Entry 6P1K (electron microscopy, 4.05 A resolution (low resolution: residue-level contacts below are approximate; hydrogen-bond / salt-bridge calls are withheld)); this record covers chains H and J of the 6 polymer chains in the assembly.

# Chain H
Name: DNA-directed RNA polymerase subunit alpha
Organism: Escherichia coli
Notes: EC 2.7.7.6
Reference sequence: P0A7Z4 (RPOA_ECOLI); residue numbers follow UniProt; this construct covers 1-329
Amino-acid sequence (329 residues; each row starts with the number of its first residue):
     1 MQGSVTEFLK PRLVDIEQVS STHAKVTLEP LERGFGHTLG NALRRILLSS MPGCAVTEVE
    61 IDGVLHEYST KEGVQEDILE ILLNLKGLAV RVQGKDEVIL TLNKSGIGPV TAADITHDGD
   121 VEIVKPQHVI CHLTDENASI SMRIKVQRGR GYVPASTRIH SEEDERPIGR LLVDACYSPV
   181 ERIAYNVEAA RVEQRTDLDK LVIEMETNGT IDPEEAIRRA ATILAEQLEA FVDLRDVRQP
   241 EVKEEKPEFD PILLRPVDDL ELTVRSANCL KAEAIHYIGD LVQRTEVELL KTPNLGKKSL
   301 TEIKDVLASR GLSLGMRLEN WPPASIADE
Disordered / not traced: 1-5, 159-170, 235-329
UniProt features mapped onto this chain:
  - region: E162 to E165 (Required for interaction with Crp at class II promoters)
  - modified residue: R265 (ADP-ribosylarginine), K297 (N6-acetyllysine), K298 (N6-acetyllysine)
  - mutagenesis: R45 (R45C: In rpoA112; temperature-sensitive, blocks RNA polymerase assembly), E162 to E165 (5-fold decrease in CRP-class II promoter-dependent transcription), E165 (E165K: 5-fold decrease in CRP-class II promoter-dependent transcription), R191 (R191C: In rpoA101; temperature-sensitive)

# Chain J
Name: DNA-directed RNA polymerase subunit beta'
Organism: Escherichia coli
Notes: EC 2.7.7.6
Reference sequence: P0A8T7 (RPOC_ECOLI); numbering as in UniProt (aligned over 2-1407)
Amino-acid sequence (1430 residues; numbered 1 to 1430; the number before each row is that of its first residue):
     1 VKDLLKFLKA QTKTEEFDAI KIALASPDMI RSWSFGEVKK PETINYRTFK PERDGLFCAR
    61 IFGPVKDYEC LCGKYKRLKH RGVICEKCGV EVTQTKVRRE RMGHIELASP TAHIWFLKSL
   121 PSRIGLLLDM PLRDIERVLY FESYVVIEGG MTNLERQQIL TEEQYLDALE EFGDEFDAKM
   181 GAEAIQALLK SMDLEQECEQ LREELNETNS ETKRKKLTKR IKLLEAFVQS GNKPEWMILT
   241 VLPVLPPDLR PLVPLDGGRF ATSDLNDLYR RVINRNNRLK RLLDLAAPDI IVRNEKRMLQ
   301 EAVDALLDNG RRGRAITGSN KRPLKSLADM IKGKQGRFRQ NLLGKRVDYS GRSVITVGPY
   361 LRLHQCGLPK KMALELFKPF IYGKLELRGL ATTIKAAKKM VEREEAVVWD ILDEVIREHP
   421 VLLNRAPTLH RLGIQAFEPV LIEGKAIQLH PLVCAAYNAD FDGDQMAVHV PLTLEAQLEA
   481 RALMMSTNNI LSPANGEPII VPSQDVVLGL YYMTRDCVNA KGEGMVLTGP KEAERLYRSG
   541 LASLHARVKV RITEYEKDAN GELVAKTSLK DTTVGRAILW MIVPKGLPYS IVNQALGKKA
   601 ISKMLNTCYR ILGLKPTVIF ADQIMYTGFA YAARSGASVG IDDMVIPEKK HEIISEAEAE
   661 VAEIQEQFQS GLVTAGERYN KVIDIWAAAN DRVSKAMMDN LQTETVINRD GQEEKQVSFN
   721 SIYMMADSGA RGSAAQIRQL AGMRGLMAKP DGSIIETPIT ANFREGLNVL QYFISTHGAR
   781 KGLADTALKT ANSGYLTRRL VDVAQDLVVT EDDCGTHEGI MMTPVIEGGD VKEPLRDRVL
   841 GRVTAEDVLK PGTADILVPR NTLLHEQWCD LLEENSVDAV KVRSVVSCDT DFGVCAHCYG
   901 RDLARGHIIN KGEAIGVIAA QSIGEPGTQL TMRTFHIGGA ASRAAAESSI QVKNKGSIKL
   961 SNVKSVVNSS GKLVITSRNT ELKLIDEFGR TKESYKVPYG AVLAKGDGEQ VAGGETVANW
  1021 DPHTMPVITE VSGFVRFTDM IDGQTITRQT DELTGLSSLV VLDSAERTAG GKDLRPALKI
  1081 VDAQGNDVLI PGTDMPAQYF LPGKAIVQLE DGVQISSGDT LARIPQESGG TKDITGGLPR
  1141 VADLFEARRP KEPAILAEIS GIVSFGKETK GKRRLVITPV DGSDPYEEMI PKWRQLNVFE
  1201 GERVERGDVI SDGPEAPHDI LRLRGVHAVT RYIVNEVQDV YRLQGVKIND KHIEVIVRQM
  1261 LRKATIVNAG SSDFLEGEQV EYSRVKIANR ELEANGKVGA TYSRDLLGIT KASLATESFI
  1321 SAASFQETTR VLTEAAVAGK RDELRGLKEN VIVGRLIPAG TGYAYHQDRM RRRAAGEAPA
  1381 APQVTAEDAS ASLAELLNAG LGGSDNELEL EVLFQGPSSG HHHHHHHHHH
Disordered / not traced: 1-15, 334-342, 932-947, 1127-1136, 1376-1430
Construct notes: expression tag (1, 1408-1430)
UniProt features mapped onto this chain:
  - binding site (Zn(2+)): C70, C72, C85, C88, C814, C888, C895, C898
  - binding site (Mg(2+)): D460, D462, D464
  - modified residue: K983 (N6-acetyllysine)
  - mutagenesis: Q504 (Q504P: Resistant to antibiotics salinamide A and B), N690 (N690D: Resistant to antibiotics salinamide A and B), M697 (M697V: Resistant to antibiotics salinamide A and B), A735 (A735T: Resistant to antibiotics salinamide A and B), R738 (R738C/H/P/S: Resistant to antibiotics salinamide A and B), A748 (A748E: Resistant to antibiotics salinamide A and B), P758 (P758S/T: Resistant to antibiotics salinamide A and B), F763 (F763C: Resistant to antibiotics salinamide A and B), S775 (S775A: Resistant to antibiotics salinamide A and B), A779 (A779T/V: Resistant to antibiotics salinamide A and B), R780 (R780C: Resistant to antibiotics salinamide A and B), G782 (G782A/C: Resistant to antibiotics salinamide A and B), 1 further mutagenesis entry in UniProt
Bound ions: Zn2+ site 1: C70, C72, C85, C88; Mg2+ near D462 (its only coordinating residue here); Zn2+ site 2: C814, C888, C895, C898

# Interface between chain H and chain J
Contacting residue pairs (18):
  R44(H) - R538(J)
  L83(H) - V526(J)
  L83(H) - L527(J)
  N84(H) - R551(J)
  K86(H) - T528(J)
  Y152(H) - L536(J)
  D174(H) - M525(J)
  C176(H) - E532(J)
  C176(H) - R535(J)
  S178(H) - R535(J)
  V180(H) - R535(J)
  E181(H) - E532(J)
  E181(H) - R535(J)
  R182(H) - E534(J)
  R182(H) - M581(J)
  R191(H) - D413(J)
  T196(H) - E443(J)
  E206(H) - K531(J)
Interface residues without a listed pair, chain H (18 interface residues in all): L48, E80, P154, Q194
Interface residues without a listed pair, chain J (19 interface residues in all): K370, A406, L441, L541, L569

# In short
18 residues of chain H and 19 residues of chain J are in contact. Curated annotation (UniProt) lists 6
mutagenesis sites on chain H; 8 Zn2+-binding residues, 3 Mg2+-binding residues and 13 mutagenesis sites on
chain J.
Here chain H is DNA-directed RNA polymerase subunit alpha and chain J is DNA-directed RNA polymerase subunit
beta', both from Escherichia coli. Entry 6P1K (Cryo-EM structure of Escherichia coli sigma70 bound RNAP
polymerase holoenzyme) was determined by electron microscopy together with 6N57, 6N58 and 6OUL from the same
study.
